8GH2 - chains A and E of the 6 polymer chains in the assembly; structure by electron microscopy, 3.66 A resolution.

== Chain A ==
Name: malate dehydrogenase
From: Trypanosoma cruzi strain CL Brener
UniProtKB: Q4DRD8 (Q4DRD8_TRYCC); residue numbers follow UniProt; this construct covers 1-323
Chain sequence (323 residues; row label = number of the first residue in the row):
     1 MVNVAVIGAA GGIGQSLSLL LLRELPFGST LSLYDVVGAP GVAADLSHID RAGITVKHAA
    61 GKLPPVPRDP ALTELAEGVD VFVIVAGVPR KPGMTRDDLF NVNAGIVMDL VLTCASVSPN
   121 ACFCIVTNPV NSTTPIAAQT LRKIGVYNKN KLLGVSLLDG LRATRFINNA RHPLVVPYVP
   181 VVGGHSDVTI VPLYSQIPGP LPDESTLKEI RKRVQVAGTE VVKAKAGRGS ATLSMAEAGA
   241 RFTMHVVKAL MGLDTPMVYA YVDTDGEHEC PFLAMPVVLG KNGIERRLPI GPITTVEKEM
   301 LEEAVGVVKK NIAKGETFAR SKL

== Chain E ==
Name: Peroxisome targeting signal 1 receptor
From: Trypanosoma cruzi strain CL Brener
UniProtKB: V5B7T1 (V5B7T1_TRYCR); residue numbers follow UniProt; this construct covers 1-666
Chain sequence (666 residues; numbered 1 to 666; the number before each row is that of its first residue):
     1 MDCSTGAAIG QQFAKDAFHM HGGVGVGPTG NSEHDVLMNE MMMVQTPTGP AGEWTHQFAA
    61 YQGQQQQQQQ QHPQELAMRH QQNDAFMLRQ QQEMEEAFCT FCTTHPHSHA HSHQPQGLVG
   121 PAMMGPQIMP PMMFGPGTGG FMMGAPPMMP YASMKFAGDA AMAAANNTNM TQGATATSTT
   181 SVQQELQQQS SDNGWVEKLR DAEWAQDYSD AQVFTLEGQS EQTMEEHAKN SEFYQFMDKI
   241 RSKELLIDEE TGQLVQGPGP DPDAPEDAEY LKEWAAAEGL NMPPGFFEHM MQRPQGNNEQ
   301 AEGRLFDGSN DALMDDGALD NAADVEEWVR EYAEAQEQLQ RVQNETNYPF EPNNPYMYHD
   361 KPMEEGIAML QLANMAEAAL AFEAVCQKEP ENVEAWRRLG TTQAENEKDC LAIIALNHAR
   421 MLDPKDIAVH AALAVSHTNE HNVGAALQSL RSWLLSQPQY EHLGLVDLRE VAADEGLDEV
   481 PEENYFFAAP SEYRDCCTLL YAAVEMNPND PQLHASLGVL HNLSHRFDEA AKNFRRAVEL
   541 RPDDAHMWNK LGATLANGNR PQEALEAYNR ALDINPGYVR VMYNMAVSYS NMAQYPLAAK
   601 HITRAIALQA GGTNPQGEGS RIATRGLWDL LRMTLNLMDR SDLVEASWQQ DLTPFLREFG
   661 LEEMAV
Disordered / not traced: 1-335, 460-514, 649-666
Reported in the primary citation:
  - mutagenesis - R625A/D629A: unchanged binding to malate dehydrogenase (chain A)
  - mutagenesis - P490R (3-fold): decreased binding to malate dehydrogenase (chain A)

== Chain A / chain E interface ==
Pairs across the interface (26):
  Pro-67(A) with His-441(E)
  Asp-98(A) with His-525(E)
  Asn-101(A) with Asn-557(E)
  Val-102(A) with His-525(E)
  Gln-139(A) with Met-633(E)
  Lys-143(A) with Arg-625(E); Asp-629(E)
  Glu-316(A) with Leu-637(E)
  Thr-317(A) with Ser-590(E); Met-633(E)
  Ala-319(A) with Met-633(E)
  Arg-320(A) with Tyr-583(E)
  Ser-321(A) with Asn-557(E)
  Lys-322(A) with Glu-407(E); Asp-409(E), salt bridge; Ala-553(E); Asn-557(E), hydrogen bond (backbone-side chain); Arg-580(E); Tyr-583(E); Asn-584(E), hydrogen bond (backbone-side chain)
  Leu-323(A) with Asn-439(E); Asn-522(E); Lys-550(E); Ala-553(E); Asn-557(E); Arg-580(E), hydrogen bond (backbone-side chain)
Interface residues without a listed pair, chain A (18 interface residues in all): Pro-65, Met-94, Gly-105, Arg-142, Phe-318
Interface residues without a listed pair, chain E (23 interface residues in all): Glu-440, Arg-526, Asn-549, Val-587, Asn-591, Asn-636

== Summary ==
The interface between chain A and chain E involves 18 residues on one side and 23 on the other, with 3
hydrogen bonds and 1 salt bridge. Among the polar pairs are Lys-322(A)/Asp-409(E), Lys-322(A)/Asn-557(E) and
Lys-322(A)/Asn-584(E). From the paper: P490R of chain E reduces binding to malate dehydrogenase (chain A);
R625A/D629A of chain E leave binding to malate dehydrogenase (chain A) unchanged.
Here chain A is malate dehydrogenase and chain E is Peroxisome targeting signal 1 receptor, both from
Trypanosoma cruzi strain CL Brener. Entry 8GH2 (Structure of Trypanosoma (MDH)4-(Pex5)2, close conformation)
was determined by electron microscopy, deposited together with 8GGD, 8GGH, 8GH3 and 8GI0.
